3JAY - chains B and D of the 5 polymer chains in the assembly; structure by electron microscopy, 3.00 A resolution.

[Chain B]
Protein: Capsid protein VP1
From: Bombyx mori cypovirus 1
UniProt: Q6TS43 (CAPSD_CPVBM); numbering as in UniProt (aligned over 1-1333)
Amino-acid sequence (1333 residues; row label = number of the first residue in the row):
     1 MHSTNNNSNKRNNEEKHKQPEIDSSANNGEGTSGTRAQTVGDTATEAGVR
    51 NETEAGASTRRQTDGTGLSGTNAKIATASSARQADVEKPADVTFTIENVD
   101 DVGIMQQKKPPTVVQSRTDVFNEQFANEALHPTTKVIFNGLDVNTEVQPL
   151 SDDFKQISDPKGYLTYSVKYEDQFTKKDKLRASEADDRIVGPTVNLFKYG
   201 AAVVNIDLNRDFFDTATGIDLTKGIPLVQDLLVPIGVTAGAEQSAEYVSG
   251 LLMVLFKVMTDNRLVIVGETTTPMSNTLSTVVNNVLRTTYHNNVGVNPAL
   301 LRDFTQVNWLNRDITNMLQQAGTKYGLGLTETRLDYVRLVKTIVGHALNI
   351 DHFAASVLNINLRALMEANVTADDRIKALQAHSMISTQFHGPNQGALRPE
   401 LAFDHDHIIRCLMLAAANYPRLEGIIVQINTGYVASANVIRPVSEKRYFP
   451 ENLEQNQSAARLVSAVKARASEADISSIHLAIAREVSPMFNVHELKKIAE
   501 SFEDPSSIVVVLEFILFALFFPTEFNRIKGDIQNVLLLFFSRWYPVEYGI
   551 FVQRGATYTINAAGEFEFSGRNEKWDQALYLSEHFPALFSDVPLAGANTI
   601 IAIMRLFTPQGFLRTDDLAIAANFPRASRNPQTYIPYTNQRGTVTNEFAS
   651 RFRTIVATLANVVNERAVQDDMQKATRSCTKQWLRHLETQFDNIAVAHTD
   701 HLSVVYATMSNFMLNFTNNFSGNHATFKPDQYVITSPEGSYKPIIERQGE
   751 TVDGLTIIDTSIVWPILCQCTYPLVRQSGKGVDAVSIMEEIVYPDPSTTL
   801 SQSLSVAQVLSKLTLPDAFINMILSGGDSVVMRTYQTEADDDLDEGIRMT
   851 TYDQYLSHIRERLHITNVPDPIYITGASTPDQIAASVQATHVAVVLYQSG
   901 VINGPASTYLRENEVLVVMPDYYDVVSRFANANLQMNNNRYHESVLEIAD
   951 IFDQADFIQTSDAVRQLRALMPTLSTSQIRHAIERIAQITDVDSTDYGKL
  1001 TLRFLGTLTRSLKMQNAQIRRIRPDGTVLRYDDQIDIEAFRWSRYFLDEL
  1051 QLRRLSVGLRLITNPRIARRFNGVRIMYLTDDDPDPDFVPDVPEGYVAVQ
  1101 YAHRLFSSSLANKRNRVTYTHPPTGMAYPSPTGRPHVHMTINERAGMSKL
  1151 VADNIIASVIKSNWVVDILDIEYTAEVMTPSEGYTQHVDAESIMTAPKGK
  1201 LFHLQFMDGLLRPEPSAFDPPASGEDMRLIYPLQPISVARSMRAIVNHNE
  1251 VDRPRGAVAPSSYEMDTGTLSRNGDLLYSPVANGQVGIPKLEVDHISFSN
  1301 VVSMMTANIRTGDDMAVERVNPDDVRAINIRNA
Disordered / not traced: 1-134, 778-785
From the paper describing this entry:
  - conformationally variable residues (order/disorder transition): Ala-470 to Glu-472

[Chain D]
Protein: Viral structural protein 5
From: Bombyx mori cypovirus 1
UniProt: C6K2M8 (C6K2M8_CPVBM); numbering as in UniProt (aligned over 1-448)
Amino-acid sequence (448 residues; row label = number of the first residue in the row):
     1 MLQQPTGGYTTLEQFAFTIRNDGTNATPTQFLQLLSYEATENELVKKTIP
    51 TPETHLPSARNVPGNVYIEDAITQALFGISAQNVNAHGYFSRLSALALPN
   101 TSARLGLDGVIYNSETINIPFYDPAAVANFAATYAKLGNASTPRYRADMI
   151 DIYAHVGLELAGTDAERAAGVMPVKRAKFDSWEGSLISLSRDVVNWKILA
   201 FLIDLCSLEGEALRAFKTRNRDVFRMMLFIMSTAVAANVVNRKVTKRVDR
   251 VLEYIGVNSMRTAGRTATITYDLSRHEFAAKFLQLTFTRWNAASAMIRSM
   301 PDMHTPRTSITPAGENALVRHNRYMTENFKGLSPIALAQKKHEMMLHTHE
   351 IHSMDIDGSIKNMVERETVNKMNEIDAMNTAPWTEEFAEVEPTTVYERHQ
   401 IGTDPEQTQLISQDAAVIVHQASSDVDENEYGNSVSELTIDTQSDSVL
Disordered / not traced: 293-448

[Chain B / chain D interface]
Contacting residue pairs - 79 pairs, chain B then chain D:
  Thr-332(B) with Tyr-67(D)
  Arg-333(B) with Tyr-67(D)
  Tyr-336(B) with Val-62(D); Pro-63(D); Gly-64(D), hydrogen bond (backbone-backbone); Asn-65(D); Val-66(D), hydrophobic; Tyr-67(D), hydrogen bond (side chain-backbone); Tyr-89(D), hydrophobic
  Val-337(B) with Pro-63(D); Tyr-89(D)
  Leu-339(B) with Pro-63(D), hydrophobic; Gly-64(D)
  Arg-363(B) with Ile-79(D); Ser-80(D)
  Glu-367(B) with Gln-74(D); Ser-80(D); Ala-81(D); Gln-82(D), hydrogen bond (backbone-backbone)
  Ala-368(B) with Gln-82(D); Asn-83(D), hydrogen bond (backbone-side chain)
  Asn-369(B) with Gln-82(D), hydrogen bond (side chain-backbone); Asn-83(D); His-87(D)
  Val-370(B) with Asn-83(D)
  Asp-406(B) with Ala-263(D); Gly-264(D)
  Gln-888(B) with Glu-38(D); Arg-176(D); Lys-178(D); Arg-242(D), hydrogen bond (backbone-side chain)
  His-891(B) with Val-240(D); Arg-242(D), hydrogen bond; Glu-253(D), salt bridge
  Glu-912(B) with Thr-245(D)
  Glu-914(B) with Thr-245(D)
  Ala-949(B) with Lys-243(D)
  Asp-950(B) with Lys-243(D)
  Asp-953(B) with Asn-241(D), hydrogen bond (backbone-backbone); Lys-243(D)
  Gln-954(B) with Val-240(D)
  Ala-955(B) with Ala-267(D), hydrophobic
  Asp-956(B) with Arg-265(D); Thr-266(D), hydrogen bond; Ala-267(D)
  Ser-961(B) with Glu-183(D)
  Asp-962(B) with Glu-183(D), hydrogen bond (backbone-side chain)
  Arg-965(B) with Lys-243(D)
  Glu-1038(B) with Ala-263(D)
  Ala-1039(B) with Ala-263(D)
  Arg-1041(B) with Asn-238(D)
  Arg-1044(B) with Gly-264(D), hydrogen bond (side chain-backbone); Arg-265(D); Thr-266(D)
  Arg-1053(B) with Ile-79(D); Arg-265(D), hydrogen bond (side chain-backbone); Thr-266(D), hydrogen bond (side chain-backbone)
  Ser-1271(B) with Asn-195(D)
  Arg-1272(B) with Glu-69(D), salt bridge; Asp-70(D), salt bridge; Thr-73(D), hydrogen bond; Gln-74(D), hydrogen bond (backbone-side chain); Val-194(D), hydrogen bond (side chain-backbone); Asn-195(D), hydrogen bond (backbone-side chain); Trp-196(D)
  Asn-1273(B) with Arg-191(D); Asn-195(D), hydrogen bond (backbone-side chain)
  Asp-1275(B) with Arg-191(D)
  Asn-1283(B) with Glu-13(D)
  Gly-1284(B) with Glu-13(D); Ala-16(D)
  Gln-1285(B) with Asn-25(D)
  Val-1286(B) with Thr-18(D); Asn-25(D)
  Ile-1288(B) with Arg-20(D)
  Pro-1289(B) with Arg-20(D); Arg-191(D)
  Glu-1292(B) with Arg-20(D), salt bridge; Gly-23(D)
Other interface residues (no listed pair), chain B (50 interface residues in all): Ala-364, Ala-402, Val-887, Ala-889, Asn-913, Ile-951, Phe-952, Thr-960, Glu-1049, Leu-1052
Other interface residues (no listed pair), chain D (53 interface residues in all): Ala-86, Ile-187, Lys-197, Ala-237, Val-239, Lys-246, Val-248, Val-251, Arg-261, Thr-268

[Overview]
50 residues of chain B face 53 of chain D across their interface, with 18 hydrogen bonds and 4 salt bridges.
Polar contacts include His-891(B)/Glu-253(D), Arg-1272(B)/Glu-69(D) and Arg-1272(B)/Asp-70(D). From the paper:
conformational variability at Ala-470(B).
Here chain B is Capsid protein VP1 and chain D is Viral structural protein 5, both from Bombyx mori cypovirus
1. Entry 3JAY (Atomic model of transcribing cytoplasmic polyhedrosis virus) was determined by electron
microscopy, deposited together with 3JAZ, 3JB0, 3JB1, 3JB2 and 3JB3.
